8H95 - chains A and C of the 3 polymer chains in the assembly; structure by electron microscopy, 3.38 A resolution.

# Chain A
Molecule: NACHT, LRR and PYD domains-containing protein 5
Organism: Mus musculus
UniProt: Q9R1M5 (NALP5_MOUSE); residues 1-1059 here correspond to UniProt positions 105-1163 (UniProt number = residue number + 104)
Sequence (1059 residues; each row starts with the number of its first residue):
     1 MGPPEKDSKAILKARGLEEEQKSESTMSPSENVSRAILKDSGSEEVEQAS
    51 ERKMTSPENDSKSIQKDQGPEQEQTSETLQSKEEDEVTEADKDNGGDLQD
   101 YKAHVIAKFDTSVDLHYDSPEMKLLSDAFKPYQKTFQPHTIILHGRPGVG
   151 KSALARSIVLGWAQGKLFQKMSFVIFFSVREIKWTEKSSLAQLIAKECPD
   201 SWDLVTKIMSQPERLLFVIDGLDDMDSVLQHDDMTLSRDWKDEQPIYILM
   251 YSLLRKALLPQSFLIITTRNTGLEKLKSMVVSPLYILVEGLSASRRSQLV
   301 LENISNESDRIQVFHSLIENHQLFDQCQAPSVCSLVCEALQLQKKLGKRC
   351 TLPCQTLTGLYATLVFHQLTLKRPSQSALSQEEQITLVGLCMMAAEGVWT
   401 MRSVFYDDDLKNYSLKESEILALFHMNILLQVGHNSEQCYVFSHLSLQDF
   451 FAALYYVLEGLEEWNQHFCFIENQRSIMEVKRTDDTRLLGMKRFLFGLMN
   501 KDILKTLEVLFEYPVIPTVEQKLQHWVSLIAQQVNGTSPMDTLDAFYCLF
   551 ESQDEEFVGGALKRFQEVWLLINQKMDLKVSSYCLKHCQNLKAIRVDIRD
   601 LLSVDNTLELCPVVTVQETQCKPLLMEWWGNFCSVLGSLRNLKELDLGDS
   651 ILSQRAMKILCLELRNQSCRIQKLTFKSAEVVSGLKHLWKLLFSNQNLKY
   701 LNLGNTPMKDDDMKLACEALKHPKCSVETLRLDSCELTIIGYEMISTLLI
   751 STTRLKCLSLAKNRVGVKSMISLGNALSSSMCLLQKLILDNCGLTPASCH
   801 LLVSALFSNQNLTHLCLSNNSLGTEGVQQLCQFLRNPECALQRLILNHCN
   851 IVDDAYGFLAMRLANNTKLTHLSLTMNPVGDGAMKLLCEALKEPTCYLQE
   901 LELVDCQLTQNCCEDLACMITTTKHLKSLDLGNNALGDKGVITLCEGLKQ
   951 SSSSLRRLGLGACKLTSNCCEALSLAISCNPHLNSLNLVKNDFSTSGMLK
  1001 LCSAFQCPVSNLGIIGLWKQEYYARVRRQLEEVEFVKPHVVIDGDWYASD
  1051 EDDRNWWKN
Unresolved in the structure: 1-96, 471-484
UniProt features mapped onto this chain:
  - binding site (ATP): Gly145 to Ser152

# Chain C
Molecule: Oocyte-expressed protein homolog
Organism: Mus musculus
UniProt: Q9CWE6 (OOEP_MOUSE); residue numbers follow UniProt; this construct covers 1-164
Sequence (164 residues; row label = number of the first residue in the row):
     1 MASHTADADAKPDSDSQKLLNVLPVSLRLRTRPWWFPIQEVSNPLVLYME
    51 AWVAERVIGTDQAEISEIEWMCQALLTVDSVNSGNLAEITIFGQPSAQTR
   101 MKNILLNMAAWHKENELQRAVKVKEVEEFLKIRASSILSKLSKKGLKLAG
   151 FPLPLEGRETQMES
Unresolved in the structure: 1-25, 115-164
UniProt features mapped onto this chain:
  - mutagenesis: Arg32 (R32W/P/G: Impaired formation of the subcortical maternal complex (SCMC))

# Interface between chain A and chain C
Contacting residue pairs - 29 pairs, chain A then chain C:
  Glu121(A) with Leu27(C); Leu29(C)
  His144(A) with Arg32(C)
  Val149(A) with Leu27(C), hydrophobic
  Leu154(A) with Leu27(C), hydrophobic
  Leu284(A) with Thr31(C)
  Tyr285(A) with Thr31(C), hydrogen bond (backbone-side chain); Arg32(C), hydrogen bond (backbone-backbone)
  Ile286(A) with Leu29(C), hydrophobic; Arg30(C)
  Leu287(A) with Arg28(C); Leu29(C); Arg30(C), hydrogen bond (backbone-backbone); Val41(C), hydrophobic
  Val288(A) with Arg28(C); Leu29(C), hydrophobic
  Glu289(A) with Arg28(C), salt bridge
  Gly290(A) with Ser26(C)
  Ser294(A) with Tyr48(C)
  His321(A) with Asn43(C)
  Asp325(A) with Ser42(C)
  Gln574(A) with Asn43(C)
  Asp600(A) with Thr99(C), hydrogen bond
  Glu609(A) with Tyr48(C); Met49(C)
  Leu610(A) with Tyr48(C); Leu86(C)
  Cys611(A) with Tyr48(C); Leu86(C)
Also at the interface, not in a pair above, chain A (28 interface residues in all): Leu124, Leu125, Arg146, Gly150, Asn270, Ser292, Ala293, Asn573, Pro612
Also at the interface, not in a pair above, chain C (18 interface residues in all): Ile38, Glu88, Phe92, Pro95

# Overview
28 residues of chain A face 18 of chain C across their interface; the contacts include 4 hydrogen bonds and 1
salt bridge. Among the polar pairs are Glu289(A)-Arg28(C), Tyr285(A)-Thr31(C) and Asp600(A)-Thr99(C).
Chain A is NACHT, LRR and PYD domains-containing protein 5 and chain C is Oocyte-expressed protein homolog,
both from Mus musculus; the structure, Structure of mouse SCMC bound with full-length FILIA, was determined by
electron microscopy, deposited together with 8H93, 8H94 and 8H96.
